Entry 2I57 (X-ray diffraction, 1.97 A resolution); this record covers chains A and D of the 4 polymer chains in the assembly.

[Chain A (and D)]
Name: L-rhamnose isomerase
Organism: Pseudomonas stutzeri
Notes: EC 5.3.1.14; chain D of this document is another copy of the same molecule, construct and numbering; everything in this record applies to it too
UniProt: Q75WH8 (Q75WH8_PSEST); residues 1-430 here = UniProt positions 1-430
Amino-acid sequence (438 residues; row label = number of the first residue in the row):
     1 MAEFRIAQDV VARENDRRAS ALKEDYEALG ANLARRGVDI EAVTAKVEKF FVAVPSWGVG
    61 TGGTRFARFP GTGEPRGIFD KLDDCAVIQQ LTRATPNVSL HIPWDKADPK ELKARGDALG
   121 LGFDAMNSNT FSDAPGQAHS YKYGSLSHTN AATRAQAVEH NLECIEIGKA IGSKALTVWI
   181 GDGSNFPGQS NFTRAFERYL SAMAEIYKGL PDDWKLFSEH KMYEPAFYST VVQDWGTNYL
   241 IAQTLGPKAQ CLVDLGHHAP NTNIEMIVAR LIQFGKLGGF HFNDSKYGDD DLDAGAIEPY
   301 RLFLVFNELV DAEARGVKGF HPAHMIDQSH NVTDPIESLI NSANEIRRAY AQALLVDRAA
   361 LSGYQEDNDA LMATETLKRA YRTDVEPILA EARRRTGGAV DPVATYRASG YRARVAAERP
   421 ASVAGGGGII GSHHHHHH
Unresolved in the structure: 1-3, 423-438 (chain D: 1-2, 422-438)
Construct notes: engineered mutation Asn150 (Asp in Q75WH8); cloning artifact (431-432); expression tag (433-438)
Ion coordination: Zn2+ site 1: Glu219, Asp254, His281, Asp327 (together with D-allose); Zn2+ site 2: His257, Asp289 (together with D-allose)
Residues lining bound ligands: D-allose (AOS): Trp57, His101, Trp104, Phe131, Trp179, Glu219, Lys221, Asp254, His257, His281, Asp289, Asp327

[Chain A / chain D interface]
Contacting residue pairs (52; chain A residue first):
  Glu24(A) - Arg35(D)
  Asp25(A) - Asn32(D)  hydrogen bond
  Asp25(A) - Arg35(D)  salt bridge
  Asn32(A) - Asp25(D)  hydrogen bond
  Arg35(A) - Glu24(D)
  Arg35(A) - Asp25(D)  salt bridge
  Pro260(A) - Asn261(D)
  Asn261(A) - Pro260(D)
  Asn261(A) - Lys286(D)  hydrogen bond (backbone-side chain)
  Asn261(A) - Tyr287(D)  hydrogen bond (side chain-backbone)
  Thr262(A) - Lys286(D)  hydrogen bond (backbone-side chain)
  Asn263(A) - Lys286(D)
  Asn263(A) - Tyr287(D)
  Lys286(A) - Asn261(D)  hydrogen bond (side chain-backbone)
  Lys286(A) - Thr262(D)  hydrogen bond (side chain-backbone)
  Lys286(A) - Asn263(D)
  Tyr287(A) - Asn261(D)  hydrogen bond (backbone-side chain)
  Tyr287(A) - Asn263(D)
  Gly295(A) - Lys378(D)  hydrogen bond (backbone-side chain)
  Ala296(A) - Tyr300(D)
  Ile297(A) - Tyr300(D)
  Glu298(A) - Glu298(D)
  Pro299(A) - Tyr300(D)
  Pro299(A) - Tyr381(D)  hydrophobic
  Tyr300(A) - Ala296(D)
  Tyr300(A) - Ile297(D)
  Tyr300(A) - Pro299(D)
  Thr333(A) - Ala370(D)
  Thr333(A) - Leu371(D)
  Glu337(A) - Leu371(D)
  Ser338(A) - Leu371(D)
  Asn341(A) - Leu371(D)
  Glu345(A) - Lys378(D)  salt bridge
  Arg348(A) - Arg382(D)
  Asp369(A) - Arg407(D)  salt bridge
  Ala370(A) - Thr333(D)
  Leu371(A) - Glu337(D)
  Leu371(A) - Ser338(D)
  Leu371(A) - Asn341(D)
  Met372(A) - Arg407(D)
  Lys378(A) - Gly295(D)  hydrogen bond (side chain-backbone)
  Lys378(A) - Glu345(D)  salt bridge
  Arg379(A) - Asp401(D)  salt bridge
  Tyr381(A) - Pro299(D)  hydrophobic
  Tyr381(A) - Tyr381(D)  hydrogen bond
  Arg382(A) - Arg348(D)
  Arg382(A) - Asp384(D)
  Asp384(A) - Arg382(D)
  Asp401(A) - Arg379(D)  salt bridge
  Val403(A) - Leu371(D)  hydrophobic
  Arg407(A) - Asp369(D)  salt bridge
  Arg407(A) - Met372(D)
Other interface residues (no listed pair), chain A (38 interface residues in all): Ala21, Ala28, Val332, Glu375
Other interface residues (no listed pair), chain D (38 interface residues in all): Ala21, Ala28, Val332, Glu375, Val403

[Overview]
The chain A/chain D interface involves 38 residues from each chain; the contacts include 11 hydrogen bonds and
8 salt bridges. Polar pairs include Asp25(A)-Arg35(D), Glu345(A)-Lys378(D) and Asp369(A)-Arg407(D). Ligands of
chain A: D-allose. The Zn2+ site 1 is built by Glu219(A), Asp254(A), His281(A) and Asp327(A).
Both chains are L-rhamnose isomerase (Pseudomonas stutzeri). Entry 2I57 (Crystal Structure of L-Rhamnose
Isomerase from Pseudomonas stutzeri in Complex with D-Allose) was determined by X-ray diffraction, deposited
together with 2HCV and 2I56.
